4KHP - chains A and K of the 22 polymer chains in the assembly; structure by X-ray diffraction, 3.10 A resolution.

# Chain A
Molecule: 16S Ribosomal RNA
Organism: Thermus thermophilus
Sequence (1506 nucleotides; numbered 6 to 1511; the number before each row is that of its first residue):
     6 UGGAGAGUUUGAUCCUGGCUCAGGGUGAACGCUGGCGGCGUGCCUAAGAC
    56 AUGCAAGUCGUGCGGGCCGCGGGAUUUUACUCCGUGGUCAGCGGCGGACG
   106 GGUGAGUAACGCGUGGGUGACCUACCCGGAAGAGGGGGACAACCCGGGGA
   156 AACUCGGGCUAAUCCCCCAUGUGGACCCGCCCCUUGGGGUGUGUCCAAAG
   206 GGCUUUGCCCGCUUCCGGAUGGGCCCGCGUCCCAUCAGCUAGUUGGUGGG
   256 GUAAUGGCCCACCAAGGCGACGACGGGUAGCCGGUCUGAGAGGAUGGCCG
   306 GCCACAGGGGCACUGAGACACGGGCCCCACUCCUACGGGAGGCAGCAGUU
   356 AGGAAUCUUCCGCAAUGGGCGCAAGCCUGACGGAGCGACGCCGCUUGGAG
   406 GAAGAAGCCCUUCGGGGUGUAAACUCCUGAACCCGGGACGAAACCCCCGA
   456 CGAGGGGACUGACGGUACCGGGGUAAUAGCGCCGGCCAACUCCGUGCCAG
   506 CAGCCGCGGUAAUACGGAGGGCGCGAGCGUUACCCGGAUUCACUGGGCGU
   556 AAAGGGCGUGUAGGCGGCCUGGGGCGUCCCAUGUGAAAGACCACGGCUCA
   606 ACCGUGGGGGAGCGUGGGAUACGCUCAGGCUAGACGGUGGGAGAGGGUGG
   656 UGGAAUUCCCGGAGUAGCGGUGAAAUGCGCAGAUACCGGGAGGAACGCCG
   706 AUGGCGAAGGCAGCCACCUGGUCCACCCGUGACGCUGAGGCGCGAAAGCG
   756 UGGGGAGCAAACCGGAUUAGAUACCCGGGUAGUCCACGCCCUAAACGAUG
   806 CGCGCUAGGUCUCUGGGUCUCCUGGGGGCCGAAGCUAACGCGUUAAGCGC
   856 GCCGCCUGGGGAGUACGGCCGCAAGGCUGAAACUCAAAGGAAUUGACGGG
   906 GGCCCGCACAAGCGGUGGAGCAUGUGGUUUAAUUCGAAGCAACGCGAAGA
   956 ACCUUACCAGGCCUUGACAUGCUAGGGAACCCGGGUGAAAGCCUGGGGUG
  1006 CCCCGCGAGGGGAGCCCUAGCACAGGUGCUGCAUGGCCGUCGUCAGCUCG
  1056 UGCCGUGAGGUGUUGGGUUAAGUCCCGCAACGAGCGCAACCCCCGCCGUU
  1106 AGUUGCCAGCGGUUCGGCCGGGCACUCUAACGGGACUGCCCGCGAAAGCG
  1156 GGAGGAAGGAGGGGACGACGUCUGGUCAGCAUGGCCCUUACGGCCUGGGC
  1206 GACACACGUGCUACAAUGCCCACUACAAAGCGAUGCCACCCGGCAACGGG
  1256 GAGCUAAUCGCAAAAAGGUGGGCCCAGUUCGGAUUGGGGUCUGCAACCCG
  1306 ACCCCAUGAAGCCGGAAUCGCUAGUAAUCGCGGAUCAGCCAUGCCGCGGU
  1356 GAAUACGUUCCCGGGCCUUGUACACACCGCCCGUCACGCCAUGGGAGCGG
  1406 GCUCUACCCGAAGUCGCCGGGAGCCUACGGGCAGGCGCCGAGGGUAGGGC
  1456 CCGUGACUGGGGCGAAGUCGUAACAAGGUAGCUGUACCGGAAGGUGCGGC
  1506 UGGAUC
Differences from the reference sequence: conflict A79 (G131378 in 55771382)
Ion coordination: Mg2+ site 1: U13, G23; Mg2+ site 2 near G22 (its only coordinating residue here); Mg2+ site 3: G62, U63; Mg2+ site 4 near G107 (its only coordinating residue here); Mg2+ site 5: A110, G111, G285; Mg2+ site 6 near G141 (its only coordinating residue here); Mg2+ site 7: C169, C170; Mg2+ site 8: U177, G178; Mg2+ site 9 near A202 (its only coordinating residue here); Mg2+ site 10: G295, G542; Mg2+ site 11 near A311 (its only coordinating residue here); Mg2+ site 12 near C324 (its only coordinating residue here); 44 more Mg2+ sites not listed
Residues lining bound ligands:
  - paromomycin (PAR), molecule 1: G32, G47, C48, C49, A51, A52, G53, A54, G107, U108, G109, A349, C351, A352, U354, U355, A356, G357, U361, C362
  - paromomycin (PAR), molecule 2: A113, A114, C115, G116, C117, G232, C233, G234, U235, C236, C237, C238, G277, A278
  - paromomycin (PAR), molecule 3: G551, G552, C553, G554, G559, G805, G852, C853, C855, C858
  - paromomycin (PAR), molecule 4: G594, A595, C596, C597, A598, A606, C607, C608, G609, U610
  - paromomycin (PAR), molecule 5: U653, G654, G655, U656, G657, G698, A699, A700, C701, C790
  - paromomycin (PAR), molecule 6: G1044, U1045, U1048, C1049, A1165, C1171, G1172
  - paromomycin (PAR), molecule 7: G1388, U1389, C1390, A1391, C1392, G1467, C1468, G1469, A1470, A1471, G1472, U1473
  - Pactamycin (PCY): U676, G677, A678, A771, U772, U773, C779, C780

# Chain K
Molecule: 30S Ribosomal protein S11
Organism: Thermus thermophilus
Reference sequence: P80376 (RS11_THET8); residue numbers follow UniProt; this construct covers 11-129
Amino-acid sequence (119 residues; numbered 11 to 129; the number before each row is that of its first residue):
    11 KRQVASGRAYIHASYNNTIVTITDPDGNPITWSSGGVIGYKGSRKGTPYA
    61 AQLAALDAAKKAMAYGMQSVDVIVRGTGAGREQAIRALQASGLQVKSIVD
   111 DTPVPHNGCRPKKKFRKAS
Ion coordination: Mg2+: Asn26, Gly52 (shared with G675(A), U676(A) of chain A)

# How chain A and chain K interact
Residue-residue contacts - 82 pairs, chain A then chain K:
  G658(A) - His116(K)  base contact
  A659(A) - Val114(K)  hydrogen bond to the sugar
  A659(A) - Pro115(K)  base contact
  A659(A) - His116(K)  hydrogen bond to the base
  A660(A) - Pro113(K)  sugar contact
  A660(A) - Val114(K)  sugar contact
  A660(A) - Pro115(K)  sugar contact
  A660(A) - Cys119(K)  base contact
  U661(A) - Cys119(K)  base contact
  G667(A) - Gly37(K)  base contact
  G667(A) - Asn38(K)  hydrogen bond to the base
  G667(A) - Pro39(K)  base contact
  A668(A) - Asn38(K)  sugar contact
  A668(A) - Pro39(K)  hydrogen bond to the sugar
  G669(A) - Lys11(K)  salt bridge to the phosphate
  G669(A) - Pro39(K)  sugar contact
  G669(A) - Ile40(K)  sugar contact
  G669(A) - Trp42(K)  sugar contact
  U670(A) - Trp42(K)  hydrogen bond to the sugar
  U670(A) - Tyr75(K)  phosphate contact
  A671(A) - Trp42(K)  sugar contact
  A671(A) - Val47(K)  sugar contact
  A671(A) - Lys71(K)  salt bridge to the phosphate
  G672(A) - Trp42(K)  sugar contact
  G672(A) - Ser44(K)  hydrogen bond to the phosphate
  G672(A) - Gly46(K)  sugar contact
  G672(A) - Val47(K)  phosphate contact
  C673(A) - Asn27(K)  hydrogen bond to the phosphate
  C673(A) - Ser44(K)  hydrogen bond to the phosphate
  C673(A) - Gly45(K)  phosphate contact
  C673(A) - Gly46(K)  hydrogen bond to the phosphate
  C673(A) - Lys55(K)  salt bridge to the phosphate
  G674(A) - Asn27(K)  hydrogen bond to the phosphate
  G674(A) - Lys55(K)  hydrogen bond to the base
  G675(A) - Asn26(K)  hydrogen bond to the phosphate
  G675(A) - Gly52(K)  base contact
  G675(A) - Lys55(K)  hydrogen bond to the base
  G675(A) - Lys124(K)  phosphate contact
  U676(A) - Asn26(K)  hydrogen bond to the phosphate
  U676(A) - Gly52(K)  base contact
  U676(A) - Ser53(K)  hydrogen bond to the base
  U676(A) - Lys124(K)  salt bridge to the phosphate
  A678(A) - Ser53(K)  hydrogen bond to the phosphate
  A679(A) - Gly52(K)  phosphate contact
  A679(A) - Ser53(K)  hydrogen bond to the phosphate
  A688(A) - Trp42(K)  base contact
  A690(A) - His22(K)  sugar contact
  A690(A) - Ile29(K)  sugar contact
  A690(A) - Thr31(K)  sugar contact
  A690(A) - Pro39(K)  base contact
  C691(A) - Tyr20(K)  sugar contact
  C691(A) - Thr33(K)  sugar contact
  C691(A) - Gly37(K)  hydrogen bond to the sugar
  C691(A) - Pro39(K)  base contact
  C691(A) - Arg85(K)  salt bridge to the phosphate
  C692(A) - Tyr20(K)  sugar contact
  C692(A) - Asp36(K)  hydrogen bond to the sugar
  C692(A) - Gly37(K)  sugar contact
  C692(A) - Arg85(K)  salt bridge to the phosphate
  G698(A) - Cys119(K)  base contact
  A699(A) - Gly118(K)  base contact
  A700(A) - His116(K)  base contact
  A700(A) - Asn117(K)  hydrogen bond to the sugar
  A700(A) - Gly118(K)  sugar contact
  C701(A) - His116(K)  sugar contact
  C701(A) - Asn117(K)  sugar contact
  G702(A) - His116(K)  stacking on the base
  G702(A) - Asn117(K)  hydrogen bond to the sugar
  A761(A) - Cys119(K)  base contact
  G762(A) - Cys119(K)  sugar contact
  G762(A) - Arg120(K)  hydrogen bond to the sugar
  C763(A) - Arg120(K)  sugar contact
  C763(A) - Pro121(K)  sugar contact
  C763(A) - Lys122(K)  salt bridge to the phosphate
  C763(A) - Lys123(K)  phosphate contact
  A764(A) - Lys122(K)  salt bridge to the phosphate
  A764(A) - Lys123(K)  hydrogen bond to the phosphate
  C780(A) - Lys123(K)  salt bridge to the phosphate
  C781(A) - Lys124(K)  salt bridge to the phosphate
  G1501(A) - Lys123(K)  salt bridge to the phosphate
  C1502(A) - Arg120(K)  salt bridge to the phosphate
  G1503(A) - Arg120(K)  salt bridge to the phosphate
Interface residues without a listed pair, chain A (35 interface residues in all): U689
Interface residues without a listed pair, chain K (40 interface residues in all): Arg18, Ser24, Lys51, Arg126

# In short
35 residues of chain A and 40 residues of chain K are in contact; the contacts include 23 hydrogen bonds, 13
salt bridges and 1 aromatic stacking contact. Polar pairs include A659(A)-His116(K), G667(A)-Asn38(K) and
G674(A)-Lys55(K). Bound to chain A: 7 copies of paromomycin and Pactamycin.
Chain A is 16S Ribosomal RNA and chain K is 30S Ribosomal protein S11, both from Thermus thermophilus; the
structure, Structure of the Thermus thermophilus 30S ribosomal subunit in complex with de-6-MSA-pactamycin,
was determined by X-ray diffraction.
